PDB entry 4WYS | X-ray diffraction, 2.10 A resolution | chains C and D of the 4 polymer chains in the assembly

== Chain C (and D) ==
Protein: Acetyl-CoA acetyltransferase
Organism: Escherichia coli
Notes: EC 2.3.1.9; chain D of this document is another copy of the same molecule, construct and numbering; everything in this record applies to it too
UniProtKB: P76461 (ATOB_ECOLI); residues 1-393 here = UniProt positions 1-393
Chain sequence (405 residues; row label = number of the first residue in the row; numbers below 1 keep their minus sign (Met-2 is residue -2)):
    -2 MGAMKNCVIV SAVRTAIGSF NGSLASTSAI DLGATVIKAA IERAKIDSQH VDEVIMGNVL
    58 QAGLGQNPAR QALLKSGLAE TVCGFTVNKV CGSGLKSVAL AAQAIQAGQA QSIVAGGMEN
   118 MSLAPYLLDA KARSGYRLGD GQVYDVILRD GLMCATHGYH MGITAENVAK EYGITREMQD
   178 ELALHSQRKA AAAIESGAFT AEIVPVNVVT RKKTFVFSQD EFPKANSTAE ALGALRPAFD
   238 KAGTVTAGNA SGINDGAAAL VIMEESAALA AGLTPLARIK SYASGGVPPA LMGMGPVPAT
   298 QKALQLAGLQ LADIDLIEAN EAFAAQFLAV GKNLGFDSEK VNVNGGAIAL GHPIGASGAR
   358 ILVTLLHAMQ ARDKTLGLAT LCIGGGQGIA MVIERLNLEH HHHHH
Unresolved in the structure: 394-402
Sequence notes: initiating methionine (-2); expression tag (-1 to 0, 394-402)
Curated features (UniProtKB/Swiss-Prot):
  - active site: Cys88 (Acyl-thioester intermediate), His349 (Proton acceptor), Cys379 (Proton acceptor)
From the paper describing this entry:
  - catalytic residues: Cys379

== How chain C and chain D interact ==
Contacting residue pairs (143; chain C residue first):
  Met-2(C) with Met1(D); Asn3(D)
  Gly-1(C) with Ala0(D); Met1(D), hydrogen bond (backbone-backbone)
  Ala0(C) with Gly-1(D); Ala0(D), hydrophobic
  Met1(C) with Met-2(D); Gly-1(D), hydrogen bond (backbone-backbone); Met1(D), hydrophobic; Ala104(D)
  Asn3(C) with Met-2(D)
  Glu50(C) with Lys86(D), salt bridge; Lys93(D), salt bridge
  Gln58(C) with Gln58(D), hydrogen bond; Asn85(D), hydrogen bond; Asp147(D)
  Ala59(C) with Ala59(D), hydrophobic; Leu124(D); Asp147(D)
  Gly60(C) with Leu124(D); Arg146(D), hydrogen bond (backbone-side chain); Asp147(D), hydrogen bond (backbone-side chain)
  Leu61(C) with Asp147(D), hydrogen bond (backbone-side chain)
  Gly62(C) with Arg146(D); Asp147(D), hydrogen bond (backbone-side chain)
  Gln63(C) with Arg146(D); Asp147(D); Gly148(D); Met150(D); Met158(D); Gly381(D); Gly382(D)
  Asn64(C) with Asn85(D); Lys86(D); Val87(D); Gln384(D)
  Arg67(C) with Val284(D), hydrogen bond (side chain-backbone); Pro286(D); Gly382(D), hydrogen bond (side chain-backbone); Gly383(D), hydrogen bond (side chain-backbone); Gln384(D)
  Gln68(C) with Ala152(D)
  Leu71(C) with Thr153(D); Pro286(D), hydrophobic
  Glu77(C) with Gly283(D); Val284(D); Pro285(D); Pro286(D)
  Thr78(C) with Gly283(D)
  Cys80(C) with Ser281(D); Gly282(D), hydrogen bond (side chain-backbone); Gly283(D); Gln384(D)
  Gly81(C) with Lys86(D); Gln384(D), hydrogen bond (backbone-side chain)
  Phe82(C) with Asn85(D); Lys86(D); Lys93(D); Leu97(D), hydrophobic
  Thr83(C) with Val84(D); Asn85(D), hydrogen bond (backbone-backbone)
  Val84(C) with Thr83(D)
  Asn85(C) with Gln58(D), hydrogen bond; Asn64(D), hydrogen bond (backbone-side chain); Phe82(D); Thr83(D), hydrogen bond (backbone-backbone)
  Lys86(C) with Glu50(D), salt bridge; Asn64(D); Cys80(D); Gly81(D); Phe82(D)
  Val87(C) with Asn64(D)
  Lys93(C) with Glu50(D), salt bridge; Phe82(D)
  Leu97(C) with Gln100(D)
  Gln100(C) with Leu97(D); Gln100(D); Ala101(D); Gln106(D)
  Ala101(C) with Gln100(D)
  Ala104(C) with Met1(D)
  Gln106(C) with Gln100(D); Tyr279(D)
  Ser119(C) with Arg130(D)
  Leu120(C) with Ala127(D)
  Ala121(C) with Arg130(D), hydrogen bond (backbone-side chain)
  Pro122(C) with Leu124(D), hydrophobic; Leu125(D); Arg130(D), hydrogen bond (backbone-side chain)
  Tyr123(C) with Leu124(D); Leu125(D), hydrogen bond (backbone-backbone); Arg130(D)
  Leu124(C) with Ala59(D); Gly60(D); Pro122(D), hydrophobic; Tyr123(D)
  Leu125(C) with Pro122(D); Tyr123(D), hydrogen bond (backbone-backbone); Val140(D), hydrophobic
  Ala127(C) with Leu120(D)
  Arg130(C) with Ser119(D); Ala121(D), hydrogen bond (side chain-backbone); Pro122(D); Tyr123(D); Asp142(D), salt bridge; Ile144(D)
  Val140(C) with Leu125(D), hydrophobic
  Asp142(C) with Arg130(D), salt bridge
  Val143(C) with Arg130(D)
  Ile144(C) with Arg130(D)
  Arg146(C) with Gly60(D), hydrogen bond (side chain-backbone); Gly62(D)
  Asp147(C) with Gln58(D); Ala59(D); Gly60(D), hydrogen bond (side chain-backbone); Leu61(D), hydrogen bond (side chain-backbone); Gly62(D), hydrogen bond (side chain-backbone); Gln63(D)
  Gly148(C) with Gln63(D)
  Met150(C) with Gln63(D)
  Ala152(C) with Gln68(D)
  Thr153(C) with Leu71(D)
  Met158(C) with Gln63(D)
  Tyr279(C) with Gln106(D)
  Ser281(C) with Cys80(D)
  Gly282(C) with Cys80(D), hydrogen bond (backbone-side chain)
  Gly283(C) with Glu77(D); Thr78(D); Cys80(D), hydrogen bond (backbone-side chain)
  Val284(C) with Arg67(D), hydrogen bond (backbone-side chain); Glu77(D)
  Pro285(C) with Glu77(D)
  Pro286(C) with Arg67(D); Leu71(D), hydrophobic; Glu77(D)
  Gly381(C) with Gln63(D)
  Gly382(C) with Gln63(D); Arg67(D), hydrogen bond (backbone-side chain)
  Gly383(C) with Arg67(D), hydrogen bond (backbone-side chain)
  Gln384(C) with Asn64(D); Arg67(D); Cys80(D); Gly81(D), hydrogen bond (side chain-backbone)
Other interface residues (no listed pair), chain C (69 interface residues in all): Phe17, Pro65, Met118, Leu149, Cys151, Leu303
Other interface residues (no listed pair), chain D (73 interface residues in all): Lys2, Phe17, Pro65, Gln103, Met118, Asp126, Ala129, Val143, Leu149, Cys151, Leu303

== In short ==
69 residues of chain C and 73 residues of chain D are in contact; the contacts include 32 hydrogen bonds and 6
salt bridges. Among the polar pairs are Glu50(C)-Lys86(D), Glu50(C)-Lys93(D) and Arg130(C)-Asp142(D). UniProt
lists 3 active-site residues on chain C. The paper reports the catalytic residue Cys379(C).
Chain C and chain D are both Acetyl-CoA acetyltransferase (Escherichia coli); the structure, Crystal structure
of thiolase from Escherichia coli, was determined by X-ray diffraction, deposited together with 4WYR, 4XL2,
4XL3 and 4XL4.
